7S8F - chains A and C of the 3 polymer chains in the assembly; structure by X-ray diffraction, 1.80 A resolution.

== Chain A ==
Molecule: HLA class I histocompatibility antigen, B-7 alpha chain
Source organism: Homo sapiens
UniProt: P01889 (1B07_HUMAN); residues 1-275 here correspond to UniProt positions 25-299 (UniProt number = residue number + 24)
Sequence (275 residues; row label = number of the first residue in the row):
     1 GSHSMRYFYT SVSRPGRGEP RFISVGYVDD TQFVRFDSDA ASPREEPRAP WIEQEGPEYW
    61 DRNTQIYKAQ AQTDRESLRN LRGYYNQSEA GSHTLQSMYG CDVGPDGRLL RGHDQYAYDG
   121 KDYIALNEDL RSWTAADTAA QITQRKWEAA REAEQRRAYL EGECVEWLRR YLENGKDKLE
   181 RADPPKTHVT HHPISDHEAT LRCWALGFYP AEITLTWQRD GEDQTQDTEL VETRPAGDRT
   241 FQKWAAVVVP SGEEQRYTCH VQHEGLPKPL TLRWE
UniProt features mapped onto this chain:
  - region: Glu275 (Connecting peptide)
  - motif: Ser77 to Gly83 (Bw6 motif)
  - binding site (a peptide antigen): Asn63, Tyr84, Thr143, Lys146, Glu152, Tyr159, Tyr171
  - glycosylation: Asn86 (N-linked (GlcNAc...) asparagine)
Disulfides: Cys101-Cys164, Cys203-Cys259

== Chain C ==
Molecule: MLL cleavage product N320 peptide
UniProt: Q03164 (KMT2A_HUMAN); residues 1-9 here correspond to UniProt positions 747-755 (UniProt number = residue number + 746)
Sequence (9 residues; each row starts with the number of its first residue):
     1 EPRSPSHSM

== How chain A and chain C interact ==
Contacting residue pairs (48):
  Tyr7(A) with Glu1(C), hydrogen bond (side chain-backbone); Pro2(C)
  Tyr9(A) with Pro2(C)
  Arg62(A) with Glu1(C), salt bridge; Pro2(C), hydrogen bond (side chain-backbone)
  Asn63(A) with Glu1(C); Pro2(C)
  Ile66(A) with Pro2(C); Arg3(C); Ser4(C); Pro5(C)
  Tyr67(A) with Pro2(C)
  Ala69(A) with Pro5(C), hydrophobic
  Gln70(A) with Arg3(C); Pro5(C)
  Thr73(A) with Ser6(C); Ser8(C)
  Glu76(A) with Ser8(C), hydrogen bond
  Ser77(A) with Ser8(C); Met9(C), hydrogen bond (side chain-backbone)
  Asn80(A) with Ser8(C); Met9(C), hydrogen bond (side chain-backbone)
  Leu81(A) with Met9(C), hydrophobic
  Tyr84(A) with Met9(C), hydrogen bond (side chain-backbone)
  Leu95(A) with Met9(C), hydrophobic
  Tyr99(A) with Pro2(C); Arg3(C), hydrogen bond (side chain-backbone)
  Asp114(A) with Arg3(C), salt bridge
  Tyr116(A) with Arg3(C); Met9(C), hydrophobic
  Thr143(A) with Met9(C), hydrogen bond (side chain-backbone)
  Lys146(A) with Ser8(C), hydrogen bond; Met9(C), hydrogen bond (side chain-backbone)
  Trp147(A) with His7(C); Ser8(C), hydrogen bond (side chain-backbone); Met9(C), hydrophobic
  Ala150(A) with His7(C)
  Glu152(A) with Ser6(C), hydrogen bond; His7(C), salt bridge
  Gln155(A) with Ser6(C)
  Arg156(A) with Arg3(C); Ser6(C)
  Tyr159(A) with Glu1(C), hydrogen bond (side chain-backbone); Pro2(C); Arg3(C)
  Glu163(A) with Glu1(C)
  Trp167(A) with Glu1(C), hydrogen bond
  Tyr171(A) with Glu1(C), hydrogen bond (side chain-backbone)
Interface residues without a listed pair, chain A (34 interface residues in all): Met5, Glu45, Tyr59, Tyr123, Ile124

== Summary ==
34 residues of chain A and 9 residues of chain C are in contact, with 15 hydrogen bonds and 3 salt bridges.
Among the polar pairs are Arg62(A)-Glu1(C), Asp114(A)-Arg3(C) and Glu152(A)-His7(C). From UniProt: 7 peptide
antigen-binding residues on chain A.
Here chain A is HLA class I histocompatibility antigen, B-7 alpha chain (Homo sapiens) and chain C is MLL
cleavage product N320 peptide. Entry 7S8F (Structure of HLA-B*07:02 in complex with MLL(747-755) peptide and
bound glycerol) was determined by X-ray diffraction (same publication as 7RZD, 7RZJ, 7S79, 7S7D, 7S7E, 7S7F
and 4 further entries).
